PDB entry 3QJE | X-ray diffraction, 1.80 A resolution | chains C and D of the 4 polymer chains in the assembly

Chain C:
Protein: Hemoglobin subunit alpha
Source organism: Homo sapiens
Reference sequence: P69905 (HBA_HUMAN); residues 1-141 here correspond to UniProt positions 2-142 (UniProt number = residue number + 1)
Sequence (141 residues; each row starts with the number of its first residue):
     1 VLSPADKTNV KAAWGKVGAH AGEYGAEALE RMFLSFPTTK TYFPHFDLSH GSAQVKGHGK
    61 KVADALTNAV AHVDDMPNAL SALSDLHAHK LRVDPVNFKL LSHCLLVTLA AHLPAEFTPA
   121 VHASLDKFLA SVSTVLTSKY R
Ion coordination: heme Fe near His-87 (its only coordinating residue here)
Small-molecule neighbours: heme (HEM): Met-32, Thr-39, Tyr-42, Phe-43, His-45, Phe-46, His-58, Lys-61, Val-62, Ala-65, Leu-66, Leu-83, Leu-86, His-87, Leu-91, Val-93, Asn-97, Phe-98, Leu-101, Leu-105, Val-132, Leu-136
Curated features (UniProtKB/Swiss-Prot):
  - binding site (O2): His-58
  - binding site (heme b): His-87
  - site: Thr-8, Asn-9 (Microbial infection: Cleavage), Lys-11 (Not glycated), Ala-13, Trp-14 (Microbial infection: Cleavage), Tyr-24, Gly-25 (Microbial infection: Cleavage), Leu-29, Glu-30 (Microbial infection: Cleavage), His-45, Phe-46 (Microbial infection: Cleavage), Asp-47, Leu-48 (Microbial infection: Cleavage), Ser-52, Ala-53 (Microbial infection: Cleavage), Val-55, Lys-56 (Microbial infection: Cleavage), Lys-56 (Not glycated), Gly-59, Lys-60 (Microbial infection: Cleavage), Lys-60 (Not glycated), Lys-90 (Not glycated), Leu-91, Arg-92 (Microbial infection: Cleavage), Lys-99 (Not glycated), Leu-106, Val-107 (Microbial infection: Cleavage), Thr-108, Leu-109 (Microbial infection: Cleavage), Val-121, His-122 (Microbial infection: Cleavage), Ser-133, Thr-134 (Microbial infection: Cleavage)
  - modified residue: Ser-3 (Phosphoserine), Lys-7 (N6-succinyllysine), Thr-8 (Phosphothreonine), Lys-11 (N6-succinyllysine), Lys-16 (N6-acetyllysine), Tyr-24 (Phosphotyrosine), Ser-35 (Phosphoserine), Lys-40 (N6-succinyllysine), Ser-49 (Phosphoserine), Ser-102 (Phosphoserine), Thr-108 (Phosphothreonine), Ser-124 (Phosphoserine), Ser-131 (Phosphoserine), Thr-134 (Phosphothreonine), Thr-137 (Phosphothreonine), Ser-138 (Phosphoserine)
  - glycosylation (N-linked (Glc) (glycation) lysine): Lys-7, Lys-16, Lys-40, Lys-61

Chain D:
Protein: Hemoglobin subunit beta
Source organism: Homo sapiens
Reference sequence: P68871 (HBB_HUMAN); residues 1-146 here correspond to UniProt positions 2-147 (UniProt number = residue number + 1)
Sequence (146 residues; numbered 1 to 146; the number before each row is that of its first residue):
     1 VHLTPEEKSA VTALWGKVNV DEVGGEALGR LLVVYPWTQR FFESFGDLST PDAVMGNPKV
    61 KALGKKVLGA FSDGLAHLDN LKGTFATLSE LHCDKLHVDP ENFRLLGNVL VCVLAHHFGK
   121 EFTPPVQAAY QKVVAGVANA LAHKYH
Construct notes: engineered mutation Leu-63 (His64 in P68871)
Ion coordination: heme Fe near His-92 (its only coordinating residue here)
Small-molecule neighbours: heme (HEM): Leu-31, Thr-38, Phe-41, Phe-42, Phe-45, Leu-63, Lys-66, Val-67, Ala-70, Phe-71, Phe-85, Leu-88, Leu-91, His-92, Leu-96, Val-98, Asn-102, Phe-103, Leu-106, Val-137, Leu-141
Curated features (UniProtKB/Swiss-Prot):
  - binding site ((2R)-2,3-bisphosphoglycerate): Val-1, His-2, Lys-82, His-143
  - binding site (heme b): His-92
  - site: Glu-7, Lys-8 (Microbial infection: Cleavage), Gly-25, Glu-26 (Microbial infection: Cleavage), Gly-29, Arg-30 (Microbial infection: Cleavage), Tyr-35, Pro-36 (Microbial infection: Cleavage), Trp-37, Thr-38 (Microbial infection: Cleavage), Phe-45, Gly-46 (Microbial infection: Cleavage), Asp-52, Ala-53 (Microbial infection: Cleavage), Gly-56, Asn-57 (Microbial infection: Cleavage), Lys-59 (Not glycated), Phe-71, Ser-72 (Microbial infection: Cleavage), Gly-74, Leu-75 (Microbial infection: Cleavage), Lys-82 (Not glycated), Thr-84, Phe-85 (Microbial infection: Cleavage), His-92, Cys-93 (Microbial infection: Cleavage), Lys-95 (Not glycated), Arg-104, Leu-105 (Microbial infection: Cleavage), Leu-110, Val-111 (Microbial infection: Cleavage), Gly-119, Lys-120 (Microbial infection: Cleavage), Phe-122, Thr-123 (Microbial infection: Cleavage), Ala-128, Ala-129 (Microbial infection: Cleavage) and 2 more in UniProt
  - modified residue: Val-1 (N-acetylvaline), Ser-9 (Phosphoserine), Thr-12 (Phosphothreonine), Ser-44 (Phosphoserine), Thr-50 (Phosphothreonine), Lys-59 (N6-acetyllysine), Lys-82 (N6-acetyllysine), Thr-87 (Phosphothreonine), Cys-93 (S-nitrosocysteine), Lys-144 (N6-acetyllysine)
  - glycosylation: Val-1 (N-linked (Glc) (glycation) valine), Lys-8 (N-linked (Glc) (glycation) lysine), Lys-17 (N-linked (Glc) (glycation) lysine), Lys-66 (N-linked (Glc) (glycation) lysine), Lys-120 (N-linked (Glc) (glycation) lysine), Lys-144 (N-linked (Glc) (glycation) lysine)

Chain C / chain D interface:
Residue-residue contacts (38):
  Glu-30(C) / Pro-124(D)
  Arg-31(C) / Phe-122(D)  hydrogen bond (side chain-backbone)
  Arg-31(C) / Thr-123(D)
  Arg-31(C) / Pro-124(D)
  Arg-31(C) / Gln-127(D)  hydrogen bond
  Leu-34(C) / Pro-124(D)  hydrophobic
  Leu-34(C) / Pro-125(D)
  Leu-34(C) / Ala-128(D)
  Ser-35(C) / Gln-127(D)
  Ser-35(C) / Ala-128(D)  hydrogen bond (side chain-backbone)
  Ser-35(C) / Gln-131(D)
  Phe-36(C) / Gln-131(D)
  His-103(C) / Asn-108(D)
  His-103(C) / Val-111(D)
  His-103(C) / Gln-131(D)  hydrogen bond
  Cys-104(C) / Gln-127(D)
  Val-107(C) / Val-111(D)  hydrophobic
  Val-107(C) / Ala-115(D)
  Val-107(C) / Gln-127(D)
  Ala-110(C) / Cys-112(D)
  Ala-110(C) / Ala-115(D)
  Ala-110(C) / His-116(D)
  Ala-111(C) / Ala-115(D)
  Ala-111(C) / Gly-119(D)
  Leu-113(C) / His-116(D)  hydrogen bond (backbone-side chain)
  Pro-114(C) / His-116(D)  hydrogen bond (backbone-side chain)
  Phe-117(C) / Arg-30(D)  hydrogen bond (backbone-side chain)
  Phe-117(C) / His-116(D)  hydrogen bond (backbone-side chain)
  Thr-118(C) / Arg-30(D)  hydrogen bond (backbone-side chain)
  Pro-119(C) / Arg-30(D)
  Pro-119(C) / Val-33(D)
  Pro-119(C) / Met-55(D)  hydrophobic
  His-122(C) / Arg-30(D)  hydrogen bond
  His-122(C) / Val-34(D)
  His-122(C) / Cys-112(D)
  Ala-123(C) / Val-34(D)
  Asp-126(C) / Val-34(D)
  Asp-126(C) / Tyr-35(D)  hydrogen bond
Other interface residues (no listed pair), chain C (20 interface residues in all): Leu-106, Ala-120
Other interface residues (no listed pair), chain D (21 interface residues in all): Glu-26, Pro-51, Lys-120

Summary:
20 residues of chain C and 21 residues of chain D are in contact, with 11 hydrogen bonds. Among the polar
pairs are Arg-31(C)/Phe-122(D), Arg-31(C)/Gln-127(D) and Ser-35(C)/Ala-128(D). Bound to chain C: heme. Ligands
of chain D: heme.
Here chain C is Hemoglobin subunit alpha and chain D is Hemoglobin subunit beta, both from Homo sapiens. Entry
3QJE (Human Hemoglobin A Mutant Beta H63L Deoxy-Form) was determined by X-ray diffraction.
